PDB entry 7EU8 | electron microscopy, 4.07 A resolution (low resolution: residue-level contacts below are approximate; hydrogen-bond / salt-bridge calls are withheld) | chains A and B of the 4 polymer chains in the assembly

# Chain A
Name: Glutamate receptor ionotropic, NMDA 1
Organism: Homo sapiens
UniProtKB: Q05586 (NMDZ1_HUMAN); residue numbers follow UniProt; this construct covers 1-847
Sequence (847 residues; row label = number of the first residue in the row):
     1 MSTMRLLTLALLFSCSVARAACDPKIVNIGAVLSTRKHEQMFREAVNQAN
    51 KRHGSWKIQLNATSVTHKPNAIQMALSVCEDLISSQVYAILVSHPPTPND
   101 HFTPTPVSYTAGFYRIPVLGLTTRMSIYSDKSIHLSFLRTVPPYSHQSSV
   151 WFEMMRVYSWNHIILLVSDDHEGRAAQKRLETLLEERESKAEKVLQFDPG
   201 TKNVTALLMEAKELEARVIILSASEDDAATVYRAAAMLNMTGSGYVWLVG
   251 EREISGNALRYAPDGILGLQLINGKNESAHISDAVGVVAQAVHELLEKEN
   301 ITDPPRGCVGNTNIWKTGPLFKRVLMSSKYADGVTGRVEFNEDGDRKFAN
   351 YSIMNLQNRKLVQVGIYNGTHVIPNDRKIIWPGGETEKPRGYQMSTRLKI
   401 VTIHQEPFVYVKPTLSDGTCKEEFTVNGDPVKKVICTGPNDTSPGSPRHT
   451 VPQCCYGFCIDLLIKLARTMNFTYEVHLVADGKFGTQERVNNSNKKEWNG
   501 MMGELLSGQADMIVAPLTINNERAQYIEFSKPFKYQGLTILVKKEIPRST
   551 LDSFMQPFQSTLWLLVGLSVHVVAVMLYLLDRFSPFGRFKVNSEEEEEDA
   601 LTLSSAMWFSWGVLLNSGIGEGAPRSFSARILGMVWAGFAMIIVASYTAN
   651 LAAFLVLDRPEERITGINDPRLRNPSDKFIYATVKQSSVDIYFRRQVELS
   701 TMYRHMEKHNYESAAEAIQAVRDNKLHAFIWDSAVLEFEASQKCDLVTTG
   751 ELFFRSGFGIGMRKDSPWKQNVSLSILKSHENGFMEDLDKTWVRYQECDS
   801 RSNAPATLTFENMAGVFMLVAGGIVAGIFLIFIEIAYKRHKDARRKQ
Not modelled in the structure: 1-27, 53-57, 187-188, 490-495, 546-551, 583-602, 619-625, 800-806, 842-847
Cystine bridges: Cys436-Cys455, Cys744-Cys798
Glycans and other covalent adducts: N-acetylglucosamine (NAG) linked to Asn203

# Chain B
Name: Glutamate receptor ionotropic, NMDA 2B
Organism: Homo sapiens
UniProtKB: Q13224 (NMDE2_HUMAN); residue numbers follow UniProt; this construct covers 1-842
Sequence (862 residues; each row starts with the number of its first residue):
     1 MKPRAECCSPKFWLVLAVLAVSGSRARSQKSPPSIGIAVILVGTSDEVAI
    51 KDAHEKDDFHHLSVVPRVELVAMNETDPKSIITRICDLMSDRKIQGVVFA
   101 DDTDQEAIAQILDFISAQTLTPILGIHGGSSMIMADKDESSMFFQFGPSI
   151 EQQASVMLNIMEEYDWYIFSIVTTYFPGYQDFVNKIRSTIENSFVGWELE
   201 EVLLLDMSLDDGDSKIQNQLKKLQSPIILLYCTKEEATYIFEVANSVGLT
   251 GYGYTWIVPSLVAGDTDTVPAEFPTGLISVSYDEWDYGLPARVRDGIAII
   301 TTAASDMLSEHSFIPEPKSSCYNTHEKRIYQSNMLNRYLINVTFEGRNLS
   351 FSEDGYQMHPKLVIILLNKERKWERVGKWKDKSLQMKYYVWPRMCPETEE
   401 QEDDHLSIVTLEEAPFVIVESVDPLSGTCMRNTVPCQKRIVTENKTDEEP
   451 GYIKKCCKGFCIDILKKISKSVKFTYDLYLVTNGKHGKKINGTWNGMIGE
   501 VVMKRAYMAVGSLTINEERSEVVDFSVPFIETGISVMVSRSNGTVSPSAF
   551 LEPFSADVWVMMFVMLLIVSAVAVFVFEYFSPVGYNRCLADGREPGGPSF
   601 TIGKAIWLLWGLVFNNSVPVQNPKGTTSKIMVSVWAFFAVIFLASYTANL
   651 AAFMIQEEYVDQVSGLSDKKFQRPNDFSPPFRFGTVPNGSTERNIRNNYA
   701 EMHAYMGKFNQRGVDDALLSLKTGKLDAFIYDAAVLNYMAGRDEGCKLVT
   751 IGSGKVFASTGYGIAIQKDSGWKRQVDLAILQLFGDGEMEELEALWLTGI
   801 CHNEKNEVMSSQLDIDNMAGVFYMLGAAMALSLITFICEHLFLEVLFQGP
   851 AAAAWSHPQFEK
Not modelled in the structure: 1-33, 43-44, 201-212, 328-330, 393-402, 442-450, 580-599, 804-809, 839-862
Differences from the reference sequence: expression tag (843-862)
Cystine bridges: Cys436-Cys457
Glycans and other covalent adducts: N-acetylglucosamine (NAG) linked to Asn341, Asn688
Residues lining bound ligands: Esketamine (JC9; (2S)-2-(2-chlorophenyl)-2-(methylamino)cyclohexan-1-one): Leu643, Ala644, Thr647

# How chain A and chain B interact
Pairs across the interface - 51 pairs, chain A then chain B:
  Ile72(A) - Tyr322(B)
  Tyr109(A) - Phe114(B)
  Phe113(A) - Ile108(B)
  Phe113(A) - Ile111(B)
  Lys131(A) - Asp136(B)
  Lys131(A) - Pro177(B)
  Ser132(A) - Pro177(B)
  Cys308(A) - Asp77(B)
  Cys308(A) - Lys79(B)
  Val309(A) - Asp77(B)
  Arg489(A) - Asn192(B)
  Pro557(A) - Leu813(B)
  Leu562(A) - Ile815(B)
  Leu565(A) - Phe822(B)
  Ser569(A) - Leu825(B)
  Phe609(A) - Trp607(B)
  Phe609(A) - Ser617(B)
  Phe609(A) - Val618(B)
  Gly612(A) - Asn616(B)
  Val613(A) - Asn615(B)
  Asn616(A) - Asn615(B)
  Asn616(A) - Asn616(B)
  Ser628(A) - Thr835(B)
  Arg630(A) - Trp607(B)
  Ile631(A) - Thr835(B)
  Gly633(A) - Trp607(B)
  Met634(A) - Trp607(B)
  Met634(A) - Trp610(B)
  Val635(A) - Met824(B)
  Val635(A) - Ala828(B)
  Ala637(A) - Phe614(B)
  Gly638(A) - Phe614(B)
  Phe639(A) - Val821(B)
  Phe639(A) - Leu825(B)
  Met641(A) - Phe614(B)
  Ile642(A) - Tyr646(B)
  Ile642(A) - Val821(B)
  Ile643(A) - Val821(B)
  Ala645(A) - Thr647(B)
  Ala649(A) - Leu650(B)
  Ala649(A) - Ala651(B)
  Ala649(A) - Met654(B)
  Asn650(A) - Gln812(B)
  Asn650(A) - Leu813(B)
  Ala653(A) - Met654(B)
  Ala653(A) - Ile655(B)
  Val656(A) - Ile655(B)
  Pro670(A) - Thr798(B)
  Pro670(A) - Gly799(B)
  Val697(A) - Arg431(B)
  Thr701(A) - Asn432(B)
Interface residues without a listed pair, chain A (44 interface residues in all): Gln73, Tyr114, Asn311, Lys496, Leu632, Ala652, Leu657, Ser700
Interface residues without a listed pair, chain B (42 interface residues in all): Thr76, Pro78, Ala107, Glu191, Leu795, Ser810, Ser811

# In short
44 residues of chain A face 42 of chain B across their interface. Ligands of chain B: Esketamine. Covalently
linked N-acetylglucosamine: at Asn203(A). N-acetylglucosamine is covalently linked to Asn341(B) and Asn688(B).
Here chain A is Glutamate receptor ionotropic, NMDA 1 and chain B is Glutamate receptor ionotropic, NMDA 2B,
both from Homo sapiens. Entry 7EU8 (Structure of the human GluN1-GluN2B NMDA receptor in complex with
S-ketamine,glycine and glutamate) was determined by electron microscopy, deposited together with 7EU7.
